Entry 2W7N (X-ray diffraction, 1.85 A resolution); this record covers chains A and B of the 6 polymer chains in the assembly.

# Chain A (and B)
Molecule: Trfb transcriptional repressor protein
Source organism: Escherichia coli
Notes: chain B of this document is another copy of the same molecule, construct and numbering; everything in this record applies to it too
UniProtKB: P03052 (KORA2_ECOLX); numbering as in UniProt (aligned over 1-101)
Sequence (101 residues; row label = number of the first residue in the row):
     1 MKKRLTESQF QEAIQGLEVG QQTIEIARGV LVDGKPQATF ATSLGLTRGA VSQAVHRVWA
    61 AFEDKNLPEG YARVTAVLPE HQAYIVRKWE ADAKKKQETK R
Disordered / not traced: 1, 96-101 (chain B: 1-2, 98-101)
Swiss-Prot annotation at these positions:
  - DNA-binding region: Gln-37 to His-56 (H-T-H motif)
What the authors report for this chain:
  - self-association interface (contacts with another copy of this molecule); pairs are residue here / residue on that copy: Gly-70/Glu-80 (backbone contact), Tyr-71/Pro-79, Thr-75/Thr-75 (hydrogen bond), Gln-82/Trp-89 (hydrophobic contact), Leu-67, Tyr-71, Ala-72, Val-74, Ala-76, Leu-78, Gln-82, Val-86, Val-86
  - contacts within the chain: Glu-12/Lys-65 (hydrogen bond), Glu-12/Asn-66 (hydrogen bond), Thr-23/Arg-57 (hydrogen bond), Asp-64/Arg-73 (hydrogen bond), Pro-68/Tyr-71, Pro-79/Gln-82 (hydrophobic contact)
  - binding site for the 18-nt DNA strand: Arg-48, Gln-53, His-56
  - binding site for the 18-nt DNA strand: Gln-53
  - specificity-determining residues: Arg-48, Gln-53
  - mutagenesis - R48A/Q53A, Q53A, Q53E: abolished binding to the 18-nt DNA strand
  - mutagenesis - R48A: decreased binding to the 18-nt DNA strand
  - binding site for the 18-nt DNA strand: Gln-53

# Interface between chain A and chain B
Residue-residue contacts (50; chain A residue first):
  Gly-70(A) / Glu-80(B)
  Tyr-71(A) / Val-77(B)  hydrophobic
  Tyr-71(A) / Leu-78(B)
  Tyr-71(A) / Pro-79(B)
  Ala-72(A) / Ala-76(B)
  Ala-72(A) / Val-77(B)
  Ala-72(A) / Leu-78(B)  hydrogen bond (backbone-backbone)
  Ala-72(A) / Glu-80(B)
  Ala-72(A) / Ala-83(B)  hydrophobic
  Ala-72(A) / Arg-87(B)
  Arg-73(A) / Thr-75(B)
  Arg-73(A) / Ala-76(B)
  Val-74(A) / Val-74(B)
  Val-74(A) / Thr-75(B)
  Val-74(A) / Ala-76(B)  hydrogen bond (backbone-backbone)
  Val-74(A) / Leu-78(B)  hydrophobic
  Val-74(A) / Ala-83(B)  hydrophobic
  Val-74(A) / Arg-87(B)
  Thr-75(A) / Arg-73(B)
  Thr-75(A) / Val-74(B)
  Thr-75(A) / Thr-75(B)  hydrogen bond
  Thr-75(A) / Glu-90(B)
  Ala-76(A) / Ala-72(B)
  Ala-76(A) / Arg-73(B)
  Ala-76(A) / Val-74(B)  hydrogen bond (backbone-backbone)
  Ala-76(A) / Val-86(B)  hydrophobic
  Ala-76(A) / Glu-90(B)
  Val-77(A) / Leu-67(B)  hydrophobic
  Val-77(A) / Tyr-71(B)  hydrophobic
  Val-77(A) / Ala-72(B)
  Val-77(A) / Arg-73(B)
  Leu-78(A) / Tyr-71(B)
  Leu-78(A) / Ala-72(B)  hydrogen bond (backbone-backbone)
  Leu-78(A) / Val-74(B)  hydrophobic
  Leu-78(A) / Trp-89(B)  hydrophobic
  Pro-79(A) / Gly-70(B)
  Pro-79(A) / Tyr-71(B)  hydrophobic
  Glu-80(A) / Gly-70(B)  hydrogen bond (backbone-backbone)
  Gln-82(A) / Trp-89(B)
  Ile-85(A) / Trp-89(B)  hydrophobic
  Val-86(A) / Val-74(B)  hydrophobic
  Val-86(A) / Ala-76(B)  hydrophobic
  Val-86(A) / Val-86(B)  hydrophobic
  Arg-87(A) / Ala-72(B)
  Trp-89(A) / Leu-78(B)  hydrophobic
  Trp-89(A) / Gln-82(B)
  Trp-89(A) / Val-86(B)  hydrophobic
  Trp-89(A) / Trp-89(B)  hydrophobic
  Glu-90(A) / Thr-75(B)
  Glu-90(A) / Ala-76(B)
Interface residues without a listed pair, chain A (19 interface residues in all): Leu-67, Pro-68
Interface residues without a listed pair, chain B (20 interface residues in all): Ile-85, Ala-93

# Overview
19 residues of chain A face 20 of chain B across their interface; the contacts include 6 hydrogen bonds. Among
the polar pairs are Thr-75(A)/Thr-75(B), Ala-72(A)/Leu-78(B) and Val-74(A)/Ala-76(B). From the paper: a
binding site for the 18-nt DNA strand at Arg-48(A), Gln-53(A) and His-56(A); R48A/Q53A, Q53A and Q53E of chain
A abolish binding to the 18-nt DNA strand.
Chain A and chain B are both Trfb transcriptional repressor protein (Escherichia coli); the structure, Crystal
Structure of KorA Bound to Operator DNA: Insight into Repressor Cooperation in RP4 Gene Regulation, was
determined by X-ray diffraction.
